3FU1 - chains A and B; structure by X-ray diffraction, 1.90 A resolution.

[Chain A (and B)]
Protein: General secretion pathway protein G
From: Vibrio cholerae
Notes: chain B of this document is another copy of the same molecule, construct and numbering; everything in this record applies to it too
UniProt: P45773 (GSPG_VIBCH); residues 26-137 here correspond to UniProt positions 35-146 (UniProt number = residue number + 9)
Chain sequence (115 residues; each row starts with the number of its first residue):
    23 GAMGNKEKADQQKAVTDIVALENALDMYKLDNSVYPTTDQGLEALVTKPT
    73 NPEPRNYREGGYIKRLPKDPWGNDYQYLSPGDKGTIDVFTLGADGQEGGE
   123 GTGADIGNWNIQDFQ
Construct notes: expression tag (23-25)
Ion coordination: Zn2+ site 1: E44, D48 (shared with Q137(B) of chain B); Ca2+: L113, D116, Q118, G120, G125, D127; Zn2+ site 2: Q137 (shared with E44(B), D48(B) of chain B)
From the paper describing this entry:
  - Ca2+ coordination: L113, D116, Q118, G120, G125, D127
  - mutagenesis - D116A/D127A: decreased stability
  - mutagenesis - D116A/D127A: unchanged stability in response to calcium chloride

[How chain A and chain B interact]
Contacting residue pairs - 36 pairs, chain A then chain B:
  M25(A) - L52(B)
  G26(A) - L52(B)
  N27(A) - M49(B)
  N27(A) - L52(B)
  N27(A) - R80(B)  hydrogen bond
  K30(A) - D48(B)  salt bridge
  K30(A) - M49(B)
  K30(A) - L52(B)
  A31(A) - M49(B)
  Q34(A) - N45(B)  hydrogen bond (side chain-backbone)
  Q34(A) - D48(B)
  Q34(A) - M49(B)
  V37(A) - V41(B)  hydrophobic
  T38(A) - N45(B)  hydrogen bond
  V41(A) - V37(B)  hydrophobic
  E44(A) - Q137(B)
  N45(A) - Q34(B)  hydrogen bond (backbone-side chain)
  N45(A) - T38(B)  hydrogen bond
  N45(A) - Q137(B)
  D48(A) - Q34(B)
  D48(A) - Q137(B)
  M49(A) - N27(B)
  M49(A) - K30(B)
  M49(A) - A31(B)
  M49(A) - Q34(B)
  L52(A) - G26(B)
  L52(A) - N27(B)
  L52(A) - K30(B)
  R80(A) - N27(B)  hydrogen bond
  N130(A) - Q137(B)  hydrogen bond (backbone-side chain)
  Q134(A) - Q134(B)
  Q137(A) - E44(B)
  Q137(A) - N45(B)
  Q137(A) - D48(B)
  Q137(A) - N130(B)  hydrogen bond (side chain-backbone)
  Q137(A) - Q134(B)  hydrogen bond
Also at the interface, not in a pair above, chain A (19 interface residues in all): I133
Also at the interface, not in a pair above, chain B (18 interface residues in all): I133

[In short]
Chain A and chain B form an interface of 19 and 18 residues respectively; the contacts include 9 hydrogen
bonds and 1 salt bridge. Polar contacts include K30(A)-D48(B), N27(A)-R80(B) and Q34(A)-N45(B). E44(A) and
D48(A) coordinate Zn2+ site 1. The paper reports that D116A/D127A of chain A reduce stability; Ca2+
coordination by L113(A), D116(A) and Q118(A) among others.
Chain A and chain B are both General secretion pathway protein G (Vibrio cholerae); the structure, Crystal
structure of the major pseudopilin from the type 2 secretion system of Vibrio cholerae, was determined by
X-ray diffraction together with 3G20 and 3GN9 from the same study.
